Entry 5C4A (X-ray diffraction, 4.20 A resolution (low resolution: residue-level contacts below are approximate; hydrogen-bond / salt-bridge calls are withheld)); this record covers chains A and U of the 15 polymer chains in the assembly.

[Chain A]
Protein: DNA-directed RNA polymerase II subunit RPB1
Source organism: Saccharomyces cerevisiae (strain ATCC 204508 / S288c)
Notes: EC 2.7.7.6
UniProtKB: P04050 (RPB1_YEAST); residue numbers follow UniProt; this construct covers 1-1733
Chain sequence (1733 residues; numbered 1 to 1733; the number before each row is that of its first residue):
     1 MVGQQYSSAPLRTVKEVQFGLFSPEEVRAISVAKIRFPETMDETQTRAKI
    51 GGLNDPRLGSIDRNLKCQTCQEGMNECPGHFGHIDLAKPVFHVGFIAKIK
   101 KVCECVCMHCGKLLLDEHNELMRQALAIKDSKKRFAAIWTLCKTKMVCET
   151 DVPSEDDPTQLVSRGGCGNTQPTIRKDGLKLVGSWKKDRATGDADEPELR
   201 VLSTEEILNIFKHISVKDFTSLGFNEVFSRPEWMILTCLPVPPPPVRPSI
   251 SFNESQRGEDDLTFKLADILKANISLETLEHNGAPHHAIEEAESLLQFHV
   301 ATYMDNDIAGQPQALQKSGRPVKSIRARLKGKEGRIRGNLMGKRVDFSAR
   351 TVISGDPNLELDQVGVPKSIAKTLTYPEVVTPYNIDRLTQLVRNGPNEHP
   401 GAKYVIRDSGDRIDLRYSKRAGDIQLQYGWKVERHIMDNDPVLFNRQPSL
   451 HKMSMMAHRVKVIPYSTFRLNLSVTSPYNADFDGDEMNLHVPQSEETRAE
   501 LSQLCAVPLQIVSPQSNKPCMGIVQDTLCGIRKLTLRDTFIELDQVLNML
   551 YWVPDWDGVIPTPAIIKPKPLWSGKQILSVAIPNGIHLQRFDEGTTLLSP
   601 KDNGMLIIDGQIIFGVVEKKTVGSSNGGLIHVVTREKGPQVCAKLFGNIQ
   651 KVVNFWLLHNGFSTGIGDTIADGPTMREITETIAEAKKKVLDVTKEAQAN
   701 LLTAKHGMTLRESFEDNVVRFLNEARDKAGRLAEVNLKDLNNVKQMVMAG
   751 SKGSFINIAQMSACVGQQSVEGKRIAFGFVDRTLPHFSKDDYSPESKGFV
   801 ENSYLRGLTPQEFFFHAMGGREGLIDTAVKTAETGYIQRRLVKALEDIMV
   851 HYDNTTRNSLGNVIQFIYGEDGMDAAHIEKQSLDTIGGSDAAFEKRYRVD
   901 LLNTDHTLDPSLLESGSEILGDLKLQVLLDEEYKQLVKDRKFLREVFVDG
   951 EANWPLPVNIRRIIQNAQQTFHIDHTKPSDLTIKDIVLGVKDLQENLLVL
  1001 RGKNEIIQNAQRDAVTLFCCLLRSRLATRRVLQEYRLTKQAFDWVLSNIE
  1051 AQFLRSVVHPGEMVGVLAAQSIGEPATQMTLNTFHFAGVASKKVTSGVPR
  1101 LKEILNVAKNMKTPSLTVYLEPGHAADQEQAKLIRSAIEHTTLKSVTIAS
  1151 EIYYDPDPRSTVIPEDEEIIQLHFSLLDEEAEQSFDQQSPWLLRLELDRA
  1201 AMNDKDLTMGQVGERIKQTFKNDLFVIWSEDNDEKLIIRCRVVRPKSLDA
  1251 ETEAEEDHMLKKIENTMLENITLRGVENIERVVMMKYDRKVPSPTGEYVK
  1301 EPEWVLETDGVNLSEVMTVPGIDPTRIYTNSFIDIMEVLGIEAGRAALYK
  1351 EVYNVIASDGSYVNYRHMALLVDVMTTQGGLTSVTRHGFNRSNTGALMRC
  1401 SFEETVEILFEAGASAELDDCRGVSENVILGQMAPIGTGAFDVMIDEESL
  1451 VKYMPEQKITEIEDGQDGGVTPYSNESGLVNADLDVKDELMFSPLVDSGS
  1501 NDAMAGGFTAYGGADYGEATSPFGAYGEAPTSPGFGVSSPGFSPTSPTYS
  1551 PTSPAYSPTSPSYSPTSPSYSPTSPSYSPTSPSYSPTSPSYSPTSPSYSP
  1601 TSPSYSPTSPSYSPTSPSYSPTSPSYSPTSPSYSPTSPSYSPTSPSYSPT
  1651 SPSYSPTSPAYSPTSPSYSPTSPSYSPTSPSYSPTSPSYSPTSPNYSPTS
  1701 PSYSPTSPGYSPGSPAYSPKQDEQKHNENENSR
Disordered / not traced: 1, 1082-1092, 1176-1184, 1246-1253, 1455-1733
Curated features (UniProtKB/Swiss-Prot):
  - region: Pro248 to Asp260 (Lid loop), Asn306 to Lys323 (Rudder loop), Pro810 to Glu822 (Bridging helix)
  - binding site (Zn(2+)): Cys67, Cys70, Cys77, His80, Cys107, Cys110, Cys148, Cys167
  - binding site (Mg(2+)): Asp481, Asp483, Asp485
  - modified residue: Thr1471 (Phosphothreonine)
  - cross-link (Glycyl lysine isopeptide (Lys-Gly)): Lys695 (interchain with G-Cter in ubiquitin), Lys1246 (interchain with G-Cter in ubiquitin), Lys1350 (interchain with G-Cter in ubiquitin)
  - natural variant: Ser1653 to Pro1659 (deletion: In strain: A364A)
  - mutagenesis: Lys1246 (K1246R: Impairs ubiquitination during transcription stress)
Bound ions: Zn2+ site 1: Cys67, Cys77, His80; Zn2+ site 2: Cys110, Cys148; Mg2+: Asp481, Asp483, Asp485 (shared with 1 residue of chain R)

[Chain U]
Molecule: Scaffold 2 Template Strand
Sequence (56 nucleotides; row label = number of the first residue in the row; numbering starts at 0):
     0 CCTACCGATAAGTACACGATCCTCTCGAACCACGGACTCTTTATATACAA
    50 GCGCGC
Disordered / not traced: 29-55

[How chain A and chain U interact]
Residue-residue contacts - 20 pairs, chain A then chain U:
  Arg326(A) with DA15(U)
  Lys330(A) with DA15(U); DC16(U)
  Lys332(A) with DA18(U); DT19(U)
  Arg337(A) with DG17(U)
  Arg344(A) with DC21(U)
  Arg350(A) with DC21(U)
  Gln447(A) with DT19(U); DC20(U)
  Pro448(A) with DT19(U)
  Thr831(A) with DA18(U)
  Ala832(A) with DA18(U)
  Gly835(A) with DA18(U)
  Tyr836(A) with DG17(U)
  Glu1403(A) with DC16(U); DG17(U)
  Glu1404(A) with DC16(U)
  Glu1407(A) with DA15(U); DC16(U)
Interface residues without a listed pair, chain A (17 interface residues in all): Arg839, Arg1386

[Overview]
17 residues of chain A face 7 of chain U across their interface. Cys67(A), Cys77(A) and His80(A) coordinate
Zn2+ site 1. From UniProt: 8 Zn2+-binding residues, 3 Mg2+-binding residues and one mutagenesis site on chain
A.
Here chain A is DNA-directed RNA polymerase II subunit RPB1 (Saccharomyces cerevisiae (strain ATCC 204508 /
S288c)) and chain U is Scaffold 2 Template Strand. Entry 5C4A (Crystal structure of a transcribing RNA
Polymerase II complex reveals a complete transcription bubble) was determined by X-ray diffraction (same
publication as 5C3E, 5C44, 5C4J and 5C4X).
